PDB entry 4AD7 | X-ray diffraction, 2.94 A resolution | chain A

Chain A:
Molecule: Glypican-1
Organism: Homo sapiens
UniProtKB: P35052 (GPC1_HUMAN); numbering as in UniProt (aligned over 24-529)
Amino-acid sequence (528 residues; each row starts with the number of its first residue):
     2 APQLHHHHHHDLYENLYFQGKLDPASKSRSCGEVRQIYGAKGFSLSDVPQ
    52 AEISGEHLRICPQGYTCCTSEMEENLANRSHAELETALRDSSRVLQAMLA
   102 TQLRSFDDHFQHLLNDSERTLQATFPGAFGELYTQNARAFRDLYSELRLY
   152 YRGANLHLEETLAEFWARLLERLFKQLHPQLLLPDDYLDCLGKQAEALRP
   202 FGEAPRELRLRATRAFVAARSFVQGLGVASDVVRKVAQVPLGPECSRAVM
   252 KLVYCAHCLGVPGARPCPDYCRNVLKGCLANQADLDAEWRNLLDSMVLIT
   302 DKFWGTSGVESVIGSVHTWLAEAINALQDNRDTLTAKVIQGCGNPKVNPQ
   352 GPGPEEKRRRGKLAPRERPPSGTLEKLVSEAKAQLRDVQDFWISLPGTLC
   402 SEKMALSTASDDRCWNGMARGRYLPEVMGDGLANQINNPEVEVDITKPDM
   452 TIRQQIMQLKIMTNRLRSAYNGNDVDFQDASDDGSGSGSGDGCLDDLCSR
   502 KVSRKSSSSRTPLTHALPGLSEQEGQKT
Unresolved in the structure: 2-28, 175-201, 320-372, 406-413, 475-529
Construct notes: expression tag (2-23)
Curated features (UniProtKB/Swiss-Prot):
  - glycosylation: Asn-79 (N-linked (GlcNAc...) asparagine), Asn-116 (N-linked (GlcNAc...) asparagine), Ser-486 (O-linked (Xyl...) (heparan sulfate) serine), Ser-488 (O-linked (Xyl...) (heparan sulfate) serine), Ser-490 (O-linked (Xyl...) (heparan sulfate) serine)
  - natural variant: Ala-337 (A337D: In a breast cancer sample)
  - mutagenesis: Asn-79 (N79Q: Protein yield reduced by half. Protein yield reduced by 90%, abolishes N-glycosylation but no effect on secondary structure; when associated with Q-116), Asn-116 (N116Q: No effect on protein yield. Protein yield reduced by 90%, abolishes N-glycosylation but no effect on secondary structure; when associated with Q-79)
Disulfides: Cys-32/Cys-68, Cys-62/Cys-256, Cys-69/Cys-259, Cys-246/Cys-279, Cys-268/Cys-415, Cys-272/Cys-401
Covalently attached groups: N-acetylglucosamine (NAG) linked to Asn-116

In short:
Covalently linked N-acetylglucosamine: at Asn-116. From UniProt: 2 mutagenesis sites.
Chain A is Glypican-1 (Homo sapiens); the structure, Crystal structure of full-length N-glycosylated human
glypican-1, was determined by X-ray diffraction, deposited together with 4ACR.
